PDB entry 8CDQ | X-ray diffraction, 2.21 A resolution | chains B and C of the 3 polymer chains in the assembly

# Chain B
Protein: Myosin A tail domain interacting protein
From: Plasmodium falciparum
UniProt: Q8I4W8 (Q8I4W8_PLAF7); residues -45 to 158 here correspond to UniProt positions 1-204 (UniProt number = residue number + 46)
Sequence (204 residues; numbered -45 to 158; the number before each row is that of its first residue; numbers below 1 keep their minus sign (Met-45 is residue -45)):
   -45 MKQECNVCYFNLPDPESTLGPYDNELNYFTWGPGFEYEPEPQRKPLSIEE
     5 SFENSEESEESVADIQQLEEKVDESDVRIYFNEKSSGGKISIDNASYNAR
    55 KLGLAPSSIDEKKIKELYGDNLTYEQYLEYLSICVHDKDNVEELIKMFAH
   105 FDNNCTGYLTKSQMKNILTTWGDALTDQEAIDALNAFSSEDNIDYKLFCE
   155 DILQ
Not modelled in the structure: -45 to 27

# Chain C
Protein: Myosin essential light chain ELC
From: Plasmodium falciparum
UniProt: Q8IJM4 (Q8IJM4_PLAF7); residues 1-134 here = UniProt positions 1-134
Sequence (134 residues; numbered 1 to 134; the number before each row is that of its first residue):
     1 MASDMEEKFREAFILFSSCSDHIEMYKFFELMNSFGIILTNDEKAALPND
    51 INMDYWLNFAKKHYNYEQPFKHINNVNEQNTNVQIKIDNFLGIMKALDTR
   101 LTESDLNILLQITNPENKSTLNLKTVSQKLTESI
Not modelled in the structure: 1, 78-82

# Chain B / chain C interface
Contacting residue pairs (16; chain B residue first):
  Phe105(B) - Ser18(C)
  Phe105(B) - Cys19(C)  hydrophobic
  Asn107(B) - Ser18(C)  hydrogen bond
  Ser116(B) - Cys19(C)
  Ser116(B) - Asp21(C)
  Gln117(B) - Ser18(C)  hydrogen bond (side chain-backbone)
  Gln117(B) - Cys19(C)
  Asn120(B) - Ile14(C)
  Asn120(B) - Cys19(C)  hydrogen bond (side chain-backbone)
  Asn120(B) - Asp21(C)  hydrogen bond
  Ile121(B) - Cys19(C)  hydrophobic
  Thr124(B) - Ile14(C)
  Trp125(B) - Glu11(C)  hydrogen bond
  Trp125(B) - Ile14(C)  hydrophobic
  Trp125(B) - Leu15(C)  hydrophobic
  Trp125(B) - Cys19(C)  hydrophobic
Also at the interface, not in a pair above, chain C (7 interface residues in all): Ser20

# In short
The interface between chain B and chain C involves 8 residues on one side and 7 on the other; the contacts
include 5 hydrogen bonds. Among the polar pairs are Asn107(B)-Ser18(C), Gln117(B)-Ser18(C) and
Asn120(B)-Cys19(C).
Here chain B is Myosin A tail domain interacting protein and chain C is Myosin essential light chain ELC, both
from Plasmodium falciparum. Entry 8CDQ (Plasmodium falciparum Myosin A full-length, post-rigor state complexed
to the inhibitor KNX-002 and Mg.ATP-gamma-S) was determined by X-ray diffraction together with 8CDM and 8A12
from the same study.
